PDB entry 5LKX | X-ray diffraction, 2.52 A resolution | chain A

[Chain A]
Protein: Histone acetyltransferase p300
Organism: Homo sapiens
Notes: EC 2.3.1.48
UniProt: Q09472 (EP300_HUMAN); residue numbers follow UniProt; this construct covers 1043-1519, 1581-1666
Chain sequence (578 residues; each row starts with the number of its first residue; note: 56 numbers in that range are skipped by the numbering (no residue carries them; nothing is unmodelled there)):
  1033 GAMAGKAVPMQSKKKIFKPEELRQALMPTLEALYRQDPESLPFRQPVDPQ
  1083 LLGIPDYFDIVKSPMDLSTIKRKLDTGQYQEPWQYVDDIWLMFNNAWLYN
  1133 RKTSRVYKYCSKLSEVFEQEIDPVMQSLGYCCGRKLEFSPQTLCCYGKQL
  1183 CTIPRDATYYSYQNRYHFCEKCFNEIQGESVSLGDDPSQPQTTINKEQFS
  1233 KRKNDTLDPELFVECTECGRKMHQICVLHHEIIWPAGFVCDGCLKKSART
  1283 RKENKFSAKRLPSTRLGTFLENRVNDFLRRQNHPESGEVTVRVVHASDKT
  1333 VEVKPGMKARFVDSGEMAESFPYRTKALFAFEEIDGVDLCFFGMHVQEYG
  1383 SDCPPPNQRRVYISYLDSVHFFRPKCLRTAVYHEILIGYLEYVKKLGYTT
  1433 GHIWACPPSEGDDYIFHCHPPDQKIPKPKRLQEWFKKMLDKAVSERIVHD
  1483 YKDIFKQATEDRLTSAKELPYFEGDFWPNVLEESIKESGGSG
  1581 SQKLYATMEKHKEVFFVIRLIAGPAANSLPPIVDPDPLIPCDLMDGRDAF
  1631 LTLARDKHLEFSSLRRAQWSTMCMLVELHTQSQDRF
Disordered / not traced: 1033-1045, 1217-1222, 1662-1666
Cystine bridges: Cys1408 forms a disulfide with the same residue of a neighbouring copy of this chain
Differences from the reference sequence: expression tag (1033-1042); engineered mutation Phe1467 (Tyr in Q09472); linker (1520-1524)
Metal / ion sites: Zn2+ site 1: Cys1163, Cys1164, His1255, Cys1258; Zn2+ site 2: Cys1177, Cys1183, Cys1201, Cys1204; Zn2+ site 3: Cys1247, Cys1250, Cys1272, Cys1275; Zn2+ site 4: His1315, Cys1408
Ligand contacts: propionyl Coenzyme A (1VU): Ile1395, Ser1396, Tyr1397, Leu1398, Asp1399, Ser1400, Arg1410, Thr1411, Tyr1414, Trp1436, Ala1437, Cys1438, Pro1439, Pro1440, Tyr1446, Gln1455, Lys1456, Ile1457, Pro1458, Lys1459, Arg1462, Leu1463, Trp1466, Phe1467
UniProt features mapped onto this chain:
  - region: Tyr1397 to Asp1399 (Interaction with histone)
  - binding site (acetyl-CoA): Leu1398 to Ser1400, Arg1410, Thr1411, Ile1457, Arg1462, Trp1466
  - modified residue (N6-acetyllysine): Lys1180, Lys1336, Lys1473, Lys1499, Lys1583
  - natural variant: Ser1650 (S1650Y: In a pancreatic cancer sample)
  - mutagenesis: Phe1170 (F1170E: Increased acetyltransferase activity), Cys1204 (C1204R: Increased acetyltransferase activity), Glu1242 (E1242K: Increased acetyltransferase activity), Thr1357 (T1357L: 40% decrease in activity; T1357R: 40% decrease in activity. 90% decrease in activity; when associated with R-1505; R-1625 and R-1628), Ser1396 (S1396R: Loss of activity; when associated with R-1397; S1396W: Loss of activity; when associated with W-1396), Tyr1397 (Y1397R: Loss of activity; when associated with R-1396; Y1397W: Loss of activity; when associated with W-1397), Asp1399 (D1399Y: Abolished acetyltransferase and acyltransferase activities. Abolishes autoacetylation. Does not interact with TFAP2A and inhibits transcriptional coactivation of TFAP2A by CITED2 ...), Phe1504 (F1504A: Abolished acetyltransferase activity), Glu1505 (E1505R: 90% decrease in activity; when associated with R-1625 and R-1628. 90% decrease in activity; when associated with R-1357; R-1625 and R-1628), Asp1625 (D1625R: 70% decrease in activity; when associated with R-1628. 90% decrease in activity; when associated with R-1505 and R-1628. 90% decrease in activity; when associated with R-1357 ...), Asp1628 (D1628R: 70% decrease in activity; when associated with R-1625. 90% decrease in activity; when associated with E-1505 and R-1625. 90% decrease in activity; when associated with R-1357 ...), Arg1645 to Arg1646 (Increased acetyltransferase activity)
  - zinc finger: Arg1665 (ZZ-type)
Reported in the primary citation:
  - binding site for propionyl Coenzyme A: Tyr1397, Leu1398, Trp1436, Cys1438, Tyr1446
  - catalytic residues: Trp1436 (citing earlier work)
  - specificity-determining residues: Met1376, Leu1398, Leu1418, Ile1435 (proposed by the authors, not directly observed)
  - specificity-determining residues: Ile1395
  - mutagenesis - I1395F, I1395M, I1395M/I1435M, I1435M: unchanged catalytic activity on acetylation
  - mutagenesis - Y1467F: decreased catalytic activity (citing earlier work)

[In short]
Bound to chain A: propionyl Coenzyme A. Cys1163, Cys1164, His1255 and Cys1258 form the Zn2+ site 1. Cys1177,
Cys1183, Cys1201 and Cys1204 form the Zn2+ site 2. Curated annotation (UniProt) lists 8 acetyl-CoA-binding
residues and 13 mutagenesis sites. The paper reports the catalytic residue Trp1436; Y1467F reduces catalytic
activity; 5 substitutions were tested in all.
Chain A is Histone acetyltransferase p300 (Homo sapiens); the structure, Crystal structure of the p300
acetyltransferase catalytic core with propionyl-coenzyme A, was determined by X-ray diffraction together with
5LKT, 5LKU and 5LKZ from the same study.
